4YZ7 - chains A and B; structure by X-ray diffraction, 1.96 A resolution.

== Chain A (and B) ==
Molecule: Basic phospholipase A2 homolog piratoxin-1
Source organism: Bothrops pirajai
Notes: chain B of this document is another copy of the same molecule, construct and numbering; everything in this record applies to it too
Reference sequence: P58399 (PA2H1_BOTPI); residues 1-121 here = UniProt positions 1-121
Sequence (121 residues; numbered 1 to 121; the number before each row is that of its first residue):
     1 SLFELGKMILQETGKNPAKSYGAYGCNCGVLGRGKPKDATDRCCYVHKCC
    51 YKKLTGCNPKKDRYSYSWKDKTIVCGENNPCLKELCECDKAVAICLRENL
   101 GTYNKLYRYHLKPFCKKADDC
Disulfide bonds: Cys-26/Cys-115, Cys-28/Cys-44, Cys-43/Cys-95, Cys-49/Cys-121, Cys-50/Cys-88, Cys-57/Cys-81, Cys-75/Cys-86
UniProt features mapped onto this chain:
  - region: Lys-105 to Lys-117 (Important for membrane-damaging activities in eukaryotes and bacteria)
  - site: Lys-105 (Important residue of the cationic membrane-docking site (MDoS)), Arg-108 (Important residue of the cationic membrane-docking site (MDoS)), Leu-111 (Hydrophobic membrane-disruption site (MDiS)), Lys-112 (Cationic membrane-docking site (MDoS)), Phe-114 (Hydrophobic membrane-disruption site (MDiS)), Lys-117 (Cationic membrane-docking site (MDoS))

== Interface between chain A and chain B ==
Residue-residue contacts - 7 pairs, chain A then chain B:
  Ala-18(A) / Tyr-109(B)
  Lys-19(A) / Tyr-109(B)
  Ala-23(A) / Ala-18(B)  hydrophobic
  Tyr-109(A) / Asn-16(B)  hydrogen bond (backbone-side chain)
  Tyr-109(A) / Lys-19(B)
  Tyr-109(A) / Tyr-109(B)  hydrogen bond
  Leu-111(A) / Asn-16(B)
Also at the interface, not in a pair above, chain A (6 interface residues in all): Asn-16
Also at the interface, not in a pair above, chain B (7 interface residues in all): Leu-10, Pro-17, Ala-23

== In short ==
6 residues of chain A and 7 residues of chain B are in contact, with 2 hydrogen bonds. Polar pairs include
Tyr-109(A)/Asn-16(B) and Tyr-109(A)/Tyr-109(B).
Chain A and chain B are both Basic phospholipase A2 homolog piratoxin-1 (Bothrops pirajai); the structure,
Crystal structure of Piratoxin I (PrTX-I) complexed to aristolochic acid, was determined by X-ray diffraction
together with 4YU7 from the same study.
